Entry 8EFR (electron microscopy, 5.48 A resolution (low resolution: residue-level contacts below are approximate; hydrogen-bond / salt-bridge calls are withheld)); this record covers chains K and F of the 18 polymer chains in the assembly.

Chain K (and F):
Name: Dynamin-like 120 kDa protein, form S1
Source organism: Homo sapiens
Notes: chain F of this document is another copy of the same molecule, construct and numbering; everything in this record applies to it too
UniProt: O60313 (OPA1_HUMAN); residues 195-960 here = UniProt positions 195-960
Chain sequence (766 residues; row label = number of the first residue in the row):
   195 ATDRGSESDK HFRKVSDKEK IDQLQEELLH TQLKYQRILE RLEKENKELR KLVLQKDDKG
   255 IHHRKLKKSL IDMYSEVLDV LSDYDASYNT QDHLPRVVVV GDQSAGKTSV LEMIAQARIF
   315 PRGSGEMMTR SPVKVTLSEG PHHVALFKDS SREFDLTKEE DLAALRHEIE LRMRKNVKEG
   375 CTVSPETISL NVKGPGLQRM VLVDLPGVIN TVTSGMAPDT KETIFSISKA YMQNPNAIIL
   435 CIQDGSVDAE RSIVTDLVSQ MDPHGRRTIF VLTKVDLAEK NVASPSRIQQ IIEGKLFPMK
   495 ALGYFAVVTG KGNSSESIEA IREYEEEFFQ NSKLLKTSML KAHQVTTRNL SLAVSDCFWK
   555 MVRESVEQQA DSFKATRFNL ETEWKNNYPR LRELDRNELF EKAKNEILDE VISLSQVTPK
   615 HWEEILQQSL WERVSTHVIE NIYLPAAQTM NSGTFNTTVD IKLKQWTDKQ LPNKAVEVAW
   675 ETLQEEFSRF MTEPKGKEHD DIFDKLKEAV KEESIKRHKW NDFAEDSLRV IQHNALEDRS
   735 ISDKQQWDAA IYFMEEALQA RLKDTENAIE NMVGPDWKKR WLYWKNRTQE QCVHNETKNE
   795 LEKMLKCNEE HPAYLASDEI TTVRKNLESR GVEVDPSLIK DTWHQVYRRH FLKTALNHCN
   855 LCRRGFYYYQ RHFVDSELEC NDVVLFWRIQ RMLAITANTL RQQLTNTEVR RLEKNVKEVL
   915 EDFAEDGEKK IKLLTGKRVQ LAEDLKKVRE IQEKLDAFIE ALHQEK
Disulfide bonds: C856-C874
Metal / ion sites: Mg2+: T323 (together with GDP); K+ near D442 (its only coordinating residue here)
Residues lining bound ligands:
  - tetrafluoroaluminate (ALF): D296, Q297, S298, K301, E320, M321, M322, T323, L399, P400, G401
  - GDP (guanosine-5'-diphosphate): Q297, S298, A299, G300, K301, T302, S303, P315, R316, G317, S318, G319, E320, M322, T467, K468, D470, V501, T503, G504, K505, N507, S508
What the authors report for this chain:
  - self-association interface (contacts with another copy of this molecule); pairs are residue here / residue on that copy: E320-R481, R481-G409, K489-S408

Interface between chain K and chain F:
Contacting residue pairs (39):
  S736(K) - E873(F)
  K738(K) - F867(F)
  K738(K) - V868(F)
  K738(K) - D869(F)
  R857(K) - F867(F)
  R858(K) - F867(F)
  G859(K) - H866(F)
  F860(K) - H866(F)
  F860(K) - D869(F)
  Y861(K) - S734(F)
  Y862(K) - E873(F)
  Y863(K) - F860(F)
  Y863(K) - H866(F)
  Y863(K) - D869(F)
  Y863(K) - S870(F)
  Y863(K) - L872(F)
  Q864(K) - H866(F)
  R865(K) - I735(F)
  R865(K) - W741(F)
  H866(K) - W741(F)
  H866(K) - F860(F)
  F867(K) - K738(F)
  F867(K) - W741(F)
  F867(K) - D742(F)
  F867(K) - I745(F)
  F867(K) - C856(F)
  F867(K) - R857(F)
  F867(K) - F860(F)
  F867(K) - Y861(F)
  F867(K) - C874(F)
  F867(K) - V877(F)
  V868(K) - K738(F)
  V868(K) - F860(F)
  V868(K) - Y861(F)
  V868(K) - H866(F)
  D869(K) - K738(F)
  D869(K) - Y861(F)
  S870(K) - H866(F)
  E873(K) - S736(F)
Also at the interface, not in a pair above, chain F (23 interface residues in all): Y862, Y863, E871

In short:
17 residues of chain K face 23 of chain F across their interface. Chain K binds GDP and tetrafluoroaluminate.
The paper reports a self-association interface involving E320(K), R481(K) and K489(K).
Both chains are Dynamin-like 120 kDa protein, form S1 (Homo sapiens). Entry 8EFR (CryoEM of the soluble OPA1
interfaces with GDP-AlFx bound from the helical assembly on a lipid ...) was determined by electron
microscopy, deposited together with 8EEW, 8EF7, 8EFF, 8EFS and 8EFT.
